Entry 3TA5 (X-ray diffraction, 1.52 A resolution); this record covers chain A.

Chain A:
Molecule: ATP-dependent DNA ligase, N-terminal domain protein
Source organism: Candidatus Korarchaeum cryptofilum
Reference sequence: B1L4V6 (B1L4V6_KORCO); residues 1-117 here = UniProt positions 1-117
Amino-acid sequence (118 residues; row label = number of the first residue in the row; numbering starts at 0):
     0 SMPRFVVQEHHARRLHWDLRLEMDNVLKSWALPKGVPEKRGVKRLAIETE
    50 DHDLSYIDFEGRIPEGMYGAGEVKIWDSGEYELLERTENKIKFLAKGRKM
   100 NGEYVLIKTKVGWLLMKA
Sequence notes: expression tag (0)
Metal / ion sites: Co2+: His9, His15, Asp17 (together with phosphate ion)

Summary:
His9, His15 and Asp17 form the Co2+ site.
Chain A is ATP-dependent DNA ligase, N-terminal domain protein (Candidatus Korarchaeum cryptofilum); the
structure, Cobalt bound structure of an archaeal member of the LigD 3'-phosphoesterase DNA repair enzyme
family, was determined by X-ray diffraction (same publication as 3TA7).
